Entry 7W6S (electron microscopy, 2.80 A resolution); this record covers chains B and H of the 8 polymer chains in the assembly.

# Chain B (and H)
Name: Isoform 2 of Potassium voltage-gated channel subfamily D member 3
Source organism: Homo sapiens
Notes: chain H of this document is another copy of the same molecule, construct and numbering; everything in this record applies to it too
UniProtKB: Q9UK17 (KCND3_HUMAN), isoform Q9UK17-2; numbering as in UniProt (aligned over 1-636)
Chain sequence (636 residues; numbered 1 to 636; the number before each row is that of its first residue):
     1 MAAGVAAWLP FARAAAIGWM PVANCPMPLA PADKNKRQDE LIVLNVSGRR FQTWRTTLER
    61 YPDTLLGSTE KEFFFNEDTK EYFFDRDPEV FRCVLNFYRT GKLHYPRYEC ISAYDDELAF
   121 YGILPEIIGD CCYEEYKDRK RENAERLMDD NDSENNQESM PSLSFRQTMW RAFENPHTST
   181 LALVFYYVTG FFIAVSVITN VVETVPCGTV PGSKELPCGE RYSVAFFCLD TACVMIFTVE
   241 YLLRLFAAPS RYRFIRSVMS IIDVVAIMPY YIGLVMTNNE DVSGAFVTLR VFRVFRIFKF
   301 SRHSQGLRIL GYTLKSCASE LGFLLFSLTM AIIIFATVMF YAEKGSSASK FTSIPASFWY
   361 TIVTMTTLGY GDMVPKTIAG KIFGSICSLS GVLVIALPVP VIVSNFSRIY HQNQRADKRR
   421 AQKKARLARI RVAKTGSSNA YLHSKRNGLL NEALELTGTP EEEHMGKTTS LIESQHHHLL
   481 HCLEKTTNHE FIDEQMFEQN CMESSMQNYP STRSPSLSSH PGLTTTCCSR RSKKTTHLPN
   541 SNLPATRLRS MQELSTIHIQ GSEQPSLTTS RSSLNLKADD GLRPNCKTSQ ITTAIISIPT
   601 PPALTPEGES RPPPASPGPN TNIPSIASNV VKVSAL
Unresolved in the structure: 1-3, 149-162, 448-469, 488-636
Curated features (UniProtKB/Swiss-Prot):
  - region: Ala-6 to Pro-21 (Interaction with KCNIP1 and KCNIP2), Glu-70 to Asp-78 (Interaction with KCNIP1), Ser-470 to Thr-487 (Interaction with KCNIP1 and KCNIP2), Ile-472 to Thr-487 (Mediates dendritic targeting)
  - motif: Thr-367 to Asp-372 (Selectivity filter)
  - binding site (Zn(2+)): His-104, Cys-110, Cys-131, Cys-132
  - binding site (K(+)): Thr-367, Leu-368, Gly-369, Tyr-370
  - modified residue: Ser-153 (Phosphoserine), Thr-459 (Phosphothreonine)
  - natural variant: Val-94 (V94M: In a colorectal cancer sample), Phe-227 (deletion: In SCA19), Val-338 (V338E: In SCA19), Gly-345 (G345V: In SCA19), Thr-352 (T352P: In SCA19), Met-373 (M373I: In SCA19; uncertain significance), Thr-377 (T377M: In SCA19), Gly-384 (G384S: In SCA19), Ser-390 (S390N: In SCA19; uncertain significance), Val-392 (V392I: In BRGDA9; uncertain significance), Leu-450 (L450F: In BRGDA9; uncertain significance)

# How chain B and chain H interact
Residue-residue contacts (104; chain B residue first):
  Leu-9(B) / Gln-475(H)
  Ala-12(B) / Leu-479(H)  hydrophobic
  Arg-13(B) / Gln-475(H)  hydrogen bond
  Arg-13(B) / His-478(H)
  Arg-13(B) / Leu-479(H)
  Trp-19(B) / Leu-479(H)  hydrophobic
  Trp-19(B) / Leu-483(H)  hydrophobic
  Trp-19(B) / Lys-485(H)
  Val-22(B) / Lys-485(H)
  Ala-23(B) / Lys-485(H)
  Cys-25(B) / Lys-485(H)
  Leu-29(B) / His-478(H)
  Leu-29(B) / His-481(H)
  Ala-30(B) / His-478(H)
  Pro-31(B) / His-478(H)
  Ala-32(B) / Ser-474(H)
  Ala-32(B) / His-478(H)
  Lys-36(B) / Leu-471(H)  hydrogen bond (side chain-backbone)
  Leu-41(B) / Phe-83(H)  hydrophobic
  Arg-49(B) / Arg-49(H)
  Arg-50(B) / Gly-48(H)  hydrogen bond (side chain-backbone)
  Phe-51(B) / Ser-47(H)
  Gln-52(B) / Asn-45(H)  hydrogen bond
  Gln-52(B) / Ser-47(H)  hydrogen bond (backbone-backbone)
  Gln-52(B) / Gly-48(H)
  Gln-52(B) / Phe-83(H)
  Thr-53(B) / Asp-85(H)  hydrogen bond
  Trp-54(B) / Phe-83(H)
  Trp-54(B) / Asp-85(H)
  Thr-57(B) / Asp-85(H)  hydrogen bond
  Glu-59(B) / Leu-471(H)
  Arg-92(B) / Asp-87(H)  salt bridge
  Arg-92(B) / Glu-89(H)
  Asn-96(B) / Asp-87(H)  hydrogen bond
  Arg-99(B) / Ser-47(H)  hydrogen bond
  Arg-99(B) / Asp-85(H)  salt bridge
  Arg-99(B) / Arg-86(H)
  His-104(B) / Cys-110(H)  hydrogen bond
  His-104(B) / Ala-113(H)
  Arg-107(B) / Tyr-108(H)
  Arg-107(B) / Cys-110(H)
  Tyr-108(B) / Tyr-108(H)  hydrophobic
  Glu-126(B) / Arg-429(H)
  Ile-128(B) / Arg-426(H)
  Asp-130(B) / Arg-146(H)
  Asp-130(B) / Leu-147(H)
  Asp-130(B) / Gln-422(H)
  Asp-130(B) / Arg-426(H)  salt bridge
  Cys-131(B) / Cys-110(H)  hydrogen bond
  Cys-131(B) / Ser-112(H)
  Cys-131(B) / Asn-143(H)
  Cys-131(B) / Arg-146(H)  hydrogen bond (backbone-side chain)
  Cys-132(B) / Cys-110(H)  hydrophobic
  Tyr-133(B) / Gln-422(H)
  Glu-134(B) / Arg-146(H)  salt bridge
  Glu-134(B) / Lys-418(H)  salt bridge
  Glu-134(B) / Arg-419(H)
  Glu-134(B) / Gln-422(H)
  Phe-323(B) / Gly-306(H)
  Phe-323(B) / Leu-307(H)
  Phe-323(B) / Leu-310(H)  hydrophobic
  Phe-326(B) / Phe-300(H)  hydrophobic
  Phe-326(B) / Ser-304(H)
  Met-330(B) / Ile-297(H)
  Met-330(B) / Phe-298(H)  hydrophobic
  Met-330(B) / Leu-307(H)  hydrophobic
  Ile-333(B) / Val-201(H)  hydrophobic
  Ile-334(B) / Ile-297(H)  hydrophobic
  Ile-334(B) / Phe-298(H)  hydrophobic
  Thr-337(B) / Val-294(H)
  Phe-340(B) / Thr-204(H)
  Tyr-341(B) / Glu-203(H)
  Tyr-341(B) / Thr-204(H)
  Tyr-341(B) / Arg-290(H)
  Tyr-341(B) / Val-291(H)  hydrophobic
  Ser-353(B) / Thr-204(H)  hydrogen bond (side chain-backbone)
  Ser-353(B) / Val-205(H)
  Ser-353(B) / Pro-206(H)
  Ile-354(B) / Val-201(H)  hydrophobic
  Ile-354(B) / Thr-204(H)
  Pro-355(B) / Val-205(H)  hydrophobic
  Tyr-360(B) / Tyr-370(H)  hydrogen bond
  Thr-364(B) / Leu-368(H)
  Thr-364(B) / Tyr-370(H)  hydrogen bond
  Thr-367(B) / Thr-366(H)
  Thr-367(B) / Thr-367(H)
  Thr-367(B) / Leu-368(H)
  Leu-368(B) / Leu-368(H)
  Gly-369(B) / Leu-368(H)
  Gly-369(B) / Gly-369(H)
  Gly-369(B) / Tyr-370(H)
  Tyr-370(B) / Tyr-370(H)
  Gly-371(B) / Tyr-370(H)
  Val-374(B) / Tyr-370(H)  hydrophobic
  Val-374(B) / Asp-372(H)
  Pro-375(B) / Trp-359(H)  hydrophobic
  Lys-381(B) / Trp-359(H)
  Ser-385(B) / Trp-359(H)
  Ser-385(B) / Ile-362(H)
  Ser-388(B) / Thr-366(H)
  Leu-389(B) / Leu-328(H)  hydrophobic
  Leu-389(B) / Thr-366(H)
  Leu-389(B) / Ile-395(H)  hydrophobic
  Ala-396(B) / Val-403(H)
Also at the interface, not in a pair above, chain B (71 interface residues in all): Arg-37, Leu-95, Lys-102, Ile-127, Ser-319, Glu-320, Thr-352, Phe-358, Val-363, Met-373, Leu-397, Pro-400
Also at the interface, not in a pair above, chain H (67 interface residues in all): Pro-88, Glu-109, Asp-116, Val-197, Asn-200, Val-287, Val-399, Phe-406, Tyr-410, Ile-472, His-476, Cys-482

# Overview
71 residues of chain B face 67 of chain H across their interface, with 15 hydrogen bonds and 5 salt bridges.
Polar pairs include Arg-92(B)/Asp-87(H), Arg-99(B)/Asp-85(H) and Asp-130(B)/Arg-426(H). UniProt lists 4
Zn2+-binding residues and 4 K+-binding residues on chain B.
Both chains are Isoform 2 of Potassium voltage-gated channel subfamily D member 3 (Homo sapiens). Entry 7W6S
(CryoEM structure of human KChIP2-Kv4.3 complex) was determined by electron microscopy, deposited together
with 7W3Y and 7W6N.
